PDB entry 8XFT | electron microscopy, 3.24 A resolution | chains A and C of the 4 polymer chains in the assembly

[Chain A]
Molecule: Leucine-rich repeat-containing G-protein coupled receptor 4
From: Homo sapiens
Reference sequence: Q9BXB1 (LGR4_HUMAN); residues 1-951 here = UniProt positions 1-951
Amino-acid sequence (951 residues; row label = number of the first residue in the row):
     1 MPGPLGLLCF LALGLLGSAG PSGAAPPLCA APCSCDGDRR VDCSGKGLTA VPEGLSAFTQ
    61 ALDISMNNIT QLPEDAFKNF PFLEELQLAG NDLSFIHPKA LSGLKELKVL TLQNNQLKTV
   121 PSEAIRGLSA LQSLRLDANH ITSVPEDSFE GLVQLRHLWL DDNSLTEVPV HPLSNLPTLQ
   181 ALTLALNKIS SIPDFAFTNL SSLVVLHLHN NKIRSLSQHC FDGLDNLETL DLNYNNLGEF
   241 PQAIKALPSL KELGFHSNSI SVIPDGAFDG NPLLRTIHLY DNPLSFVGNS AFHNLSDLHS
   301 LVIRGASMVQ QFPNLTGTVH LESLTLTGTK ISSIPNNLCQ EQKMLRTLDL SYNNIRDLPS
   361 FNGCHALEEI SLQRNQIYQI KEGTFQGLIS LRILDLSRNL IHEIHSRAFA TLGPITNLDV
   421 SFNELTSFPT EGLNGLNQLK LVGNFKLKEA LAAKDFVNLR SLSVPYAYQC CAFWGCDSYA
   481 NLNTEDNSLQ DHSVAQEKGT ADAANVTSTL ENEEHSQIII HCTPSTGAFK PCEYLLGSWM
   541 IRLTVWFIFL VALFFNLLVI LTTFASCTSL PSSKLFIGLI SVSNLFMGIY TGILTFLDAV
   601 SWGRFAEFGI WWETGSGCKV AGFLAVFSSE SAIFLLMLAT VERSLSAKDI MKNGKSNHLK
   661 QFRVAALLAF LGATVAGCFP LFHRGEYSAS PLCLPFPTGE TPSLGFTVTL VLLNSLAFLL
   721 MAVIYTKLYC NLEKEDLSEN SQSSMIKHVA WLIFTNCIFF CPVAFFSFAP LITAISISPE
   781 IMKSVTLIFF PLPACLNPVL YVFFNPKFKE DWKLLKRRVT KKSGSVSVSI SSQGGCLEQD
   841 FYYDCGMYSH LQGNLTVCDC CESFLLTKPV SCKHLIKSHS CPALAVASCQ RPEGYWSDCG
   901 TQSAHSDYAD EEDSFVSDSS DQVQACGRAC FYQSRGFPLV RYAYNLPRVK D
Disordered / not traced: 1-32, 476-517, 650-656, 734-738, 821-951
UniProt features mapped onto this chain:
  - modified residue: Ser-920 (Phosphoserine)
  - glycosylation (N-linked (GlcNAc...) asparagine): Asn-68, Asn-199, Asn-294, Asn-314, Asn-505
Disulfide bonds: Cys-33/Cys-43, Cys-339/Cys-364, Cys-471/Cys-532, Cys-618/Cys-693
What the authors report for this chain:
  - mutagenesis - W751A, F804A: decreased signaling in response to RSPO1
  - mutagenesis - Q742K: decreased signaling

[Chain C]
Molecule: E3 ubiquitin-protein ligase ZNRF3
From: Homo sapiens
Reference sequence: Q9ULT6 (ZNRF3_HUMAN); residue numbers follow UniProt; this construct covers 1-936
Amino-acid sequence (936 residues; numbered 1 to 936; the number before each row is that of its first residue):
     1 MRPRSGGRPG ATGRRRRRLR RRPRGLRCSR LPPPPPLPLL LGLLLAAAGP GAARAKETAF
    61 VEVVLFESSP SGDYTTYTTG LTGRFSRAGA TLSAEGEIVQ MHPLGLCNNN DEEDLYEYGW
   121 VGVVKLEQPE LDPKPCLTVL GKAKRAVQRG ATAVIFDVSE NPEAIDQLNQ GSEDPLKRPV
   181 VYVKGADAIK LMNIVNKQKV ARARIQHRPP RQPTEYFDMG IFLAFFVVVS LVCLILLVKI
   241 KLKQRRSQNS MNRLAVQALE KMETRKFNSK SKGRREGSCG ALDTLSSSST SDCAICLEKY
   301 IDGEELRVIP CTHRFHRKCV DPWLLQHHTC PHCRHNIIEQ KGNPSAVCVE TSNLSRGRQQ
   361 RVTLPVHYPG RVHRTNAIPA YPTRTSMDSH GNPVTLLTMD RHGEQSLYSP QTPAYIRSYP
   421 PLHLDHSLAA HRCGLEHRAY SPAHPFRRPK LSGRSFSKAA CFSQYETMYQ HYYFQGLSYP
   481 EQEGQSPPSL APRGPARAFP PSGSGSLLFP TVVHVAPPSH LESGSTSSFS CYHGHRSVCS
   541 GYLADCPGSD SSSSSSSGQC HCSSSDSVVD CTEVSNQGVY GSCSTFRSSL SSDYDPFIYR
   601 SRSPCRASEA GGSGSSGRGP ALCFEGSPPP EELPAVHSHG AGRGEPWPGP ASPSGDQVST
   661 CSLEMNYSSN SSLEHRGPNS STSEVGLEAS PGAAPDLRRT WKGGHELPSC ACCCEPQPSP
   721 AGPSAGAAGS STLFLGPHLY EGSGPAGGEP QSGSSQGLYG LHPDHLPRTD GVKYEGLPCC
   781 FYEEKQVARG GGGGSGCYTE DYSVSVQYTL TEEPPPGCYP GARDLSQRIP IIPEDVDCDL
   841 GLPSDCQGTH SLGSWGGTRG PDTPRPHRGL GATREEERAL CCQARALLRP GCPPEEAGAV
   901 RANFPSALQD TQESSTTATE AAGPRSHSAD SSSPGA
Disordered / not traced: 1-55, 68-74, 208-214, 243-936
UniProt features mapped onto this chain:
  - zinc finger: Cys-293 to Arg-334 (RING-type)
Disulfide bonds: Cys-107/Cys-136

[Interface between chain A and chain C]
Residue-residue contacts (14; chain A residue first):
  Ser-538(A) with Asp-218(C), hydrogen bond
  Met-540(A) with Asp-218(C); Met-219(C), hydrophobic; Phe-222(C)
  Ile-541(A) with Asp-218(C)
  Thr-544(A) with Phe-222(C)
  Phe-547(A) with Phe-225(C), hydrophobic; Val-229(C), hydrophobic
  Ile-548(A) with Phe-225(C), hydrophobic
  Ile-781(A) with Phe-217(C), hydrophobic
  Ser-784(A) with Asp-218(C), hydrogen bond
  Ile-788(A) with Ile-221(C), hydrophobic
  Leu-792(A) with Phe-225(C), hydrophobic
  Phe-804(A) with Ile-235(C), hydrophobic
Other interface residues (no listed pair), chain A (13 interface residues in all): Val-785, Phe-803
Other interface residues (no listed pair), chain C (11 interface residues in all): Glu-215, Val-232, Leu-236

[In short]
13 residues of chain A face 11 of chain C across their interface; the contacts include 2 hydrogen bonds. Among
the polar pairs are Ser-538(A)/Asp-218(C) and Ser-784(A)/Asp-218(C). From the paper: W751A and F804A of chain
A reduce signaling in response to RSPO1; Q742K of chain A reduces signaling.
Chain A is Leucine-rich repeat-containing G-protein coupled receptor 4 and chain C is E3 ubiquitin-protein
ligase ZNRF3, both from Homo sapiens; the structure, LGR4-RSPO2-znrf3(1:1:1), was determined by electron
microscopy, deposited together with 8XFP, 8XFS and 8Y69.
